PDB entry 5AA5 | X-ray diffraction, 2.50 A resolution | chains D and M of the 12 polymer chains in the assembly

== Chain D (and M) ==
Protein: Nife-hydrogenase small subunit, hofk
Organism: Cupriavidus necator
Notes: EC 1.12.99.6; chain M of this document is another copy of the same molecule, construct and numbering; everything in this record applies to it too
Reference sequence: Q7WXQ4 (Q7WXQ4_CUPNH); numbering as in UniProt (aligned over 1-351)
Amino-acid sequence (351 residues; row label = number of the first residue in the row):
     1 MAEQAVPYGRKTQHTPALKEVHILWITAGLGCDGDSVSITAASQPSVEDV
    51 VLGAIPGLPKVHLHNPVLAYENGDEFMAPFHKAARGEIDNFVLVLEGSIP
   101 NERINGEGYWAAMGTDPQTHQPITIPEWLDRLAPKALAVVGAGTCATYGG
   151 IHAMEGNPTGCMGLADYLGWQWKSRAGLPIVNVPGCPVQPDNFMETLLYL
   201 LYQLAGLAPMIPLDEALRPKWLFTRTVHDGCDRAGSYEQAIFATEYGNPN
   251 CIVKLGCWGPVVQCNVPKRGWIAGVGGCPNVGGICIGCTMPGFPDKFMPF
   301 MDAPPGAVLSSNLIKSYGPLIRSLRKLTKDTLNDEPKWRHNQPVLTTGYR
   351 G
Unresolved in the structure: 1-4, 350-351
Small-molecule neighbours:
  - malonic acid (MLA): Y237, V253, W258, P260, V261, P304, G306, A307, S310
  - 4Fe-4S cluster (SF4), molecule 1: G31, C32, G34, D35, E96, G97, G143, T144, C145, I151, H152, G185, C186, P187
  - 4Fe-4S cluster (SF4), molecule 2: V227, H228, C231, R233, A234, Y237, C251, I252, V253, C257, G259, P260, P279
  - 4Fe-4S cluster (SF4), molecule 3: V227, V262, C264, V266, P267, W271, C278, P279, I284, C285, I286, G287, C288, T289
Reported in the primary citation:
  - mutagenesis - D35S: decreased catalytic activity on O2

== Chain D / chain M interface ==
Contacting residue pairs (9):
  Y317(D) - Y317(M)  hydrophobic
  L320(D) - L320(M)  hydrophobic
  L320(D) - L324(M)
  S323(D) - L324(M)
  L324(D) - L320(M)  hydrophobic
  L327(D) - L324(M)
  L327(D) - L327(M)  hydrophobic
  L327(D) - T328(M)
  T328(D) - L327(M)

== Overview ==
The interface between chain D and chain M involves 6 residues on one side and 5 on the other. Bound to chain
D: malonic acid and 3 copies of 4Fe-4S cluster. From the paper: D35S of chain D reduces catalytic activity on
O2.
Chain D and chain M are both Nife-hydrogenase small subunit, hofk (Cupriavidus necator); the structure,
Actinobacterial-type NiFe-hydrogenase from Ralstonia eutropha H16 at 2.85 Angstrom resolution, was determined
by X-ray diffraction.
